3EZ5 - chains A and B of the 3 polymer chains in the assembly; structure by X-ray diffraction, 1.90 A resolution.

# Chain A
Protein: DNA polymerase I
Organism: Bacillus stearothermophilus
Notes: EC 2.7.7.7
Amino-acid sequence (580 residues; numbered 297 to 876; the number before each row is that of its first residue):
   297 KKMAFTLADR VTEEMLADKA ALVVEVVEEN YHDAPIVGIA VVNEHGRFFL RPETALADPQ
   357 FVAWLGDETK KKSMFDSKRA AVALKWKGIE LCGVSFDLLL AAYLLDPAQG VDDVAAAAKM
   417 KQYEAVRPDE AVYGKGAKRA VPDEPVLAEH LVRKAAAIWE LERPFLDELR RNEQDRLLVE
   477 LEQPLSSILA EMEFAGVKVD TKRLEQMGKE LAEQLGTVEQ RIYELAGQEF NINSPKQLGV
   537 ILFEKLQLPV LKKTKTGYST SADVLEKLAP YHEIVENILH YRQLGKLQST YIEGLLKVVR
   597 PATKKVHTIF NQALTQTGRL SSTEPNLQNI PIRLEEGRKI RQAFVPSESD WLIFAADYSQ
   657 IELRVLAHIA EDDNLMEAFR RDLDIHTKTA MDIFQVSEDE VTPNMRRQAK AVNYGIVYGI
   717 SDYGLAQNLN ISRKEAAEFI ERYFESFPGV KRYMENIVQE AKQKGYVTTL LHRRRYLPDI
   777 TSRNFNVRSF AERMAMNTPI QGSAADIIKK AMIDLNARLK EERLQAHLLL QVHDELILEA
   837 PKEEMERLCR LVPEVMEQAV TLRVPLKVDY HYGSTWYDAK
Sequence notes: engineered mutation Tyr710 (Phe414 in 3EZ5)
Ion coordination: Zn2+ site 1: Asp653, Tyr654, Asp830 (together with 2',3'-dideoxyadenosine-5'-triphosphate); Zn2+ site 2: Asp653, Asp830, Glu831
Ligand contacts: 2',3'-dideoxyadenosine-5'-triphosphate (DAD): Arg615, Asp653, Tyr654, Ser655, Gln656, Ile657, Glu658, His682, Arg702, Lys706, Ala707, Tyr710, Tyr714, Asp830
What the authors report for this chain:
  - conformationally variable residues (helix shift): Asn700
  - binding site for 2',3'-dideoxyadenosine-5'-triphosphate: Arg702, Lys706
  - conformationally variable residues (helix shift): Gly711 (from molecular simulation)

# Chain B
Molecule: 9-nt DNA strand
Sequence (9 nucleotides; numbered 21 to 29; the number before each row is that of its first residue):
    21 CCTGACTCG

# Chain A / chain B interface
Pairs across the interface - 33 pairs, chain A then chain B:
  Pro531(A) with DG24(B), phosphate contact; DA25(B), phosphate contact
  Thr550(A) with DG24(B), hydrogen bond to the phosphate
  Lys551(A) with DT23(B), salt bridge to the phosphate; DG24(B), phosphate contact
  Thr552(A) with DT23(B), phosphate contact; DG24(B), hydrogen bond to the phosphate
  Ser555(A) with DA25(B), phosphate contact
  Thr556(A) with DA25(B), hydrogen bond to the phosphate
  Ser557(A) with DA25(B), phosphate contact
  Ala558(A) with DC26(B), hydrogen bond to the phosphate
  Leu575(A) with DC26(B), phosphate contact
  Arg578(A) with DA25(B), hydrogen bond to the phosphate; DC26(B), salt bridge to the phosphate
  Gln579(A) with DC26(B), phosphate contact; DT27(B), phosphate contact
  Lys582(A) with DC26(B), base contact
  Tyr587(A) with DT27(B), hydrogen bond to the sugar
  Arg615(A) with DG29(B), hydrogen bond to the base
  Gln624(A) with DC28(B), sugar contact
  Asn625(A) with DT27(B), hydrogen bond to the base; DC28(B), sugar contact
  Ile626(A) with DC28(B), sugar contact
  Pro627(A) with DT27(B), phosphate contact; DC28(B), phosphate contact
  Ile628(A) with DC28(B), hydrogen bond to the phosphate; DG29(B), phosphate contact
  Arg629(A) with DC28(B), salt bridge to the phosphate; DG29(B), salt bridge to the phosphate
  Gln797(A) with DG29(B), base contact
  Val828(A) with DG29(B), sugar contact
  His829(A) with DG29(B), sugar contact
  Asp830(A) with DG29(B), sugar contact
Also at the interface, not in a pair above, chain A (27 interface residues in all): Leu630, Arg637, Glu831

# Summary
Chain A and chain B form an interface of 27 and 7 residues respectively; the contacts include 9 hydrogen bonds
and 4 salt bridges. Among the polar pairs are Arg615(A)-DG29(B), Asn625(A)-DT27(B) and Tyr587(A)-DT27(B).
Chain A binds 2',3'-dideoxyadenosine-5'-triphosphate. The paper reports a binding site for
2',3'-dideoxyadenosine-5'-triphosphate at Arg702(A) and Lys706(A); conformational variability at Asn700(A) and
Gly711(A).
Chain A is DNA polymerase I (Bacillus stearothermophilus) and chain B is a 9-nt DNA strand; the structure,
Cocrystal structure of Bacillus fragment DNA polymerase I with duplex DNA , dCTP, and zinc (closed ..., was
determined by X-ray diffraction (same publication as 3EYZ).
